Entry 2HHS (X-ray diffraction, 1.80 A resolution); this record covers chains B and A of the 3 polymer chains in the assembly.

# Chain B
Molecule: 13-nt DNA strand
Sequence (13 nucleotides; numbered 22 to 34; the number before each row is that of its first residue):
    22 CATXCGAGTCAGG
Modified / non-standard residues: 6OG (6-O-methyl guanosine-5'-monophosphate) at position 25

# Chain A
Protein: DNA polymerase I
Source organism: Geobacillus stearothermophilus
Notes: EC 2.7.7.7; fragment: residues 299-876 (analogous to E Coli Klenow Fragment)
Reference sequence: Q5KWC1 (Q5KWC1_GEOKA); residues 298-876 here correspond to UniProt positions 300-878 (UniProt number = residue number + 2)
Amino-acid sequence (580 residues; row label = number of the first residue in the row):
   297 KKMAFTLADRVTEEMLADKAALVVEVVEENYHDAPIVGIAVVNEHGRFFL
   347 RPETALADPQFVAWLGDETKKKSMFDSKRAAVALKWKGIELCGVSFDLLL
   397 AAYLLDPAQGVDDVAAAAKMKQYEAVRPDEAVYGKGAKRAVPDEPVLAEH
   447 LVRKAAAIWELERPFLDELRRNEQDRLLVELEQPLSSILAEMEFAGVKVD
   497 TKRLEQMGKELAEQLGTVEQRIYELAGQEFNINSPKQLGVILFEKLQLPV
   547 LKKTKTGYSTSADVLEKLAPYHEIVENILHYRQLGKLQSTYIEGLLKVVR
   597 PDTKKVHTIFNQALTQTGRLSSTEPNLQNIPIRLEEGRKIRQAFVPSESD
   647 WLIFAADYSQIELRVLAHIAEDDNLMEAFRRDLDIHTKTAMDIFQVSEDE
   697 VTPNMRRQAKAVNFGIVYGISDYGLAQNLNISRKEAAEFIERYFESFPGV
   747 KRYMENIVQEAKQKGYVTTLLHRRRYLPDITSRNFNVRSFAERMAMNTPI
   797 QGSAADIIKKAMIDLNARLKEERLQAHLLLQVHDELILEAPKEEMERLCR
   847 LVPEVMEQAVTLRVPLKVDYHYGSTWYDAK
Metal / ion sites: Mg2+: Asp653, Tyr654, Asp830

# Interface between chain B and chain A
Contacting residue pairs (35):
  DT24(B) with Ala433(A), phosphate contact
  6OG_25(B) with Gly432(A), phosphate contact; Ala433(A), hydrogen bond to the phosphate
  DA28(B) with Lys551(A), salt bridge to the phosphate; Thr552(A), hydrogen bond to the phosphate
  DG29(B) with Pro531(A), phosphate contact; Thr550(A), hydrogen bond to the phosphate; Lys551(A), hydrogen bond to the phosphate; Thr552(A), hydrogen bond to the phosphate
  DT30(B) with Thr550(A), phosphate contact; Ser555(A), phosphate contact; Thr556(A), hydrogen bond to the phosphate; Ser557(A), hydrogen bond to the phosphate; Arg578(A), hydrogen bond to the phosphate
  DC31(B) with Ser557(A), phosphate contact; Ala558(A), hydrogen bond to the phosphate; Arg578(A), salt bridge to the phosphate; Lys582(A), hydrogen bond to the base
  DA32(B) with Lys582(A), sugar contact; Tyr587(A), hydrogen bond to the sugar; Asn625(A), hydrogen bond to the base; Pro627(A), phosphate contact
  DG33(B) with Gln624(A), sugar contact; Asn625(A), sugar contact; Ile626(A), sugar contact; Pro627(A), phosphate contact; Ile628(A), hydrogen bond to the phosphate; Arg629(A), hydrogen bond to the phosphate
  DG34(B) with Arg615(A), hydrogen bond to the base; Ile628(A), phosphate contact; Phe710(A), base contact; Tyr714(A), hydrogen bond to the base; Val828(A), phosphate contact; His829(A), phosphate contact; Asp830(A), phosphate contact
Other interface residues (no listed pair), chain B (10 interface residues in all): DC26
Other interface residues (no listed pair), chain A (32 interface residues in all): Lys431, Gly553, Tyr554, Gln579, Leu630, Arg637, Gln797

# Summary
Chain B and chain A form an interface of 10 and 32 residues respectively, with 16 hydrogen bonds and 2 salt
bridges. Polar pairs include DC31(B)-Lys582(A), DA32(B)-Asn625(A) and DG34(B)-Arg615(A). The Mg2+ site is
built by Asp653(A), Tyr654(A) and Asp830(A).
Chain B is a 13-nt DNA strand and chain A is DNA polymerase I (Geobacillus stearothermophilus); the structure,
O6-methyl:C pair in the polymerase-10 basepair position, was determined by X-ray diffraction together with
2HHQ, 2HHT, 2HHU, 2HHV, 2HHW, 2HHX and 3 further entries from the same study.
